PDB entry 4OMF | X-ray diffraction, 1.71 A resolution | chains A and B of the 3 polymer chains in the assembly

== Chain A ==
Molecule: F420-reducing hydrogenase, subunit alpha
Organism: Methanothermobacter marburgensis
Notes: EC 1.12.98.1
UniProtKB: D9PYF9 (D9PYF9_METTM); residues 1-405 here = UniProt positions 1-405
Sequence (405 residues; row label = number of the first residue in the row):
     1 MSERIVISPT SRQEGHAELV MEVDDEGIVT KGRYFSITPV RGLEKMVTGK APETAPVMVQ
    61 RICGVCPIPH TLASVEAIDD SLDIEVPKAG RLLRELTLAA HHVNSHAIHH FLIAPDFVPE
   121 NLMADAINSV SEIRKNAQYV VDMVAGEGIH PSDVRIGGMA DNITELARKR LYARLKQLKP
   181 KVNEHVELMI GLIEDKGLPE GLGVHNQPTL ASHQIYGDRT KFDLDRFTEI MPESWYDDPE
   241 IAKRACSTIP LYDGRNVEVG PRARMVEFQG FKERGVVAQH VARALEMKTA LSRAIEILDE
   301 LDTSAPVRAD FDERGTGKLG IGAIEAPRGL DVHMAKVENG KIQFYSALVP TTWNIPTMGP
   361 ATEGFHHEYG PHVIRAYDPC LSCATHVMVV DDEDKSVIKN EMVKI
Disordered / not traced: 1, 387-405
Bound ions: Mg2+ site 1: Glu-44, Ala-347; ni-fe reduced active center Ni: Cys-63, Cys-66, Cys-380, Cys-383; Mg2+ site 2: Glu-233 (shared with 1 residue of chain G)
Small-molecule neighbours: ni-fe reduced active center (NFU; formyl[bis(hydrocyanato-1kappaC)]ironnickel(Fe-Ni)): Cys-63, Val-65, Cys-66, Pro-69, His-70, Ala-326, Pro-327, Arg-328, Asp-331, Val-349, Pro-350, Thr-351, Cys-380, Cys-383

== Chain B ==
Molecule: F420-reducing hydrogenase, subunit beta
Organism: Methanothermobacter marburgensis
Notes: EC 1.12.98.1
UniProtKB: D9PYF6 (D9PYF6_METTM); numbering as in UniProt (aligned over 1-281)
Sequence (281 residues; each row starts with the number of its first residue):
     1 MVLGTYKEIV SARSTDREIQ KLAQDGGIVT GLLAYALDEG IIEGAVVAGP GEEFWKPQPM
    61 VAMSSDELKA AAGTKYTFSP NVMMLKKAVR QYGIEKLGTV AIPCQTMGIR KMQTYPFGVR
   121 FLADKIKLLV GIYCMENFPY TSLQTFICEK LGVSMELVEK MDIGKGKFWV YTQDDVLTLP
   181 LKETHGYEQA GCKICKDYVA ELADVSTGSV GSPDGWSTVI TRTDAGDSIF KQAVEAGLFE
   241 TKPIEEVKPG LGLLEKLAAQ KKEKAEKNIA ARKEMGLPTP F
Disordered / not traced: 1
Bound ions: 4Fe-4S cluster Fe: Cys-104, Cys-134, Cys-192, Cys-195
Small-molecule neighbours:
  - FAD (flavin-adenine dinucleotide): Ala-23, Gln-24, Asp-25, Gly-26, Gly-27, Ile-28, Val-29, Thr-30, Val-47, Ala-48, Ala-71, Ala-72, Gly-73, Thr-74, Lys-75, Tyr-76, Thr-77, Ser-79, Asn-81, Val-100, Ile-102, Gln-105, Ile-132, Tyr-133, Cys-134, Met-135, Glu-136, Asn-137, Tyr-198, Thr-207, Gly-208, Ser-209, Val-210, Ser-217
  - N,N-dimethylmethanamine (KEN): Arg-110, Gln-113, Ile-126, Lys-127, Leu-128, Leu-129, Asp-204, Thr-223, Ala-225
  - 4Fe-4S cluster (SF4): Ile-102, Pro-103, Cys-104, Cys-134, Met-135, Glu-136, Asn-137, Gln-189, Gly-191, Cys-192, Cys-195, Lys-261

== Interface between chain A and chain B ==
Residue-residue contacts (31):
  Gln-138(A) with Arg-120(B)
  Asp-142(A) with Arg-90(B), salt bridge; Arg-120(B), salt bridge; Phe-121(B)
  Met-143(A) with Arg-90(B); Gln-91(B), hydrogen bond (backbone-backbone); Gly-93(B); Glu-95(B)
  Val-144(A) with Gln-91(B), hydrogen bond (backbone-side chain)
  Gly-146(A) with Arg-90(B), hydrogen bond (backbone-side chain); Gln-91(B)
  Glu-147(A) with Lys-86(B), salt bridge; Arg-90(B), salt bridge
  Gly-148(A) with Arg-120(B)
  Ile-149(A) with Arg-120(B)
  Asp-153(A) with Gln-91(B), hydrogen bond
  Asp-161(A) with Lys-87(B), salt bridge
  Asn-162(A) with Gln-91(B)
  Ile-163(A) with Gln-91(B)
  Thr-164(A) with Gln-91(B), hydrogen bond (backbone-backbone); Tyr-92(B), hydrogen bond (side chain-backbone)
  Leu-166(A) with Glu-43(B); Met-63(B), hydrophobic; Tyr-92(B); Gly-93(B)
  Ala-167(A) with Gln-91(B); Gly-93(B)
  Arg-170(A) with Glu-43(B), salt bridge; Gly-93(B), hydrogen bond (side chain-backbone); Glu-95(B), salt bridge
  Arg-174(A) with Glu-95(B), salt bridge
Interface residues without a listed pair, chain A (19 interface residues in all): Tyr-139, Ala-145
Interface residues without a listed pair, chain B (13 interface residues in all): Val-89, Ile-94

== In short ==
Chain A and chain B form an interface of 19 and 13 residues respectively, with 7 hydrogen bonds and 8 salt
bridges. Polar pairs include Asp-142(A)/Arg-90(B), Asp-142(A)/Arg-120(B) and Glu-147(A)/Lys-86(B). Bound to
chain A: ni-fe reduced active center.
Here chain A is F420-reducing hydrogenase, subunit alpha and chain B is F420-reducing hydrogenase, subunit
beta, both from Methanothermobacter marburgensis. Entry 4OMF (The F420-reducing [NiFe]-hydrogenase complex
from Methanothermobacter marburgensis, the first X-ray structure of a group 3 family ...) was determined by
X-ray diffraction.
